8TSI - chains C and E of the 12 polymer chains in the assembly; structure by electron microscopy, 4.40 A resolution (low resolution: residue-level contacts below are approximate; hydrogen-bond / salt-bridge calls are withheld).

[Chain C]
Protein: Transport permease protein
Organism: Caldimonas thermodepolymerans
UniProt: A0A2S5T447 (A0A2S5T447_9BURK); residues 4-271 here correspond to UniProt positions 2-269 (UniProt number = residue number - 2)
Chain sequence (274 residues; row label = number of the first residue in the row; numbers below 1 keep their minus sign (Met-2 is residue -2)):
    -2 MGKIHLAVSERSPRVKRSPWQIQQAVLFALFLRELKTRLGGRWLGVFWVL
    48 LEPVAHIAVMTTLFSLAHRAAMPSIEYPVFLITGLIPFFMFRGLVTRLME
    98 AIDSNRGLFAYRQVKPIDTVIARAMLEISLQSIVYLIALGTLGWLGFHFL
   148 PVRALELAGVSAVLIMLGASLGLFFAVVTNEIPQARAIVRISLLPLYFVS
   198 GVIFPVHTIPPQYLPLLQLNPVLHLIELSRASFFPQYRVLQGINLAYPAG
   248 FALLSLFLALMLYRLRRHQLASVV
Unresolved in the structure: -2 to 12, 270-271
Construct notes: initiating methionine (-2); expression tag (-1 to 3)
Reported in the primary citation:
  - mutagenesis - R89K: decreased stability

[Chain E]
Protein: Capsular biosynthesis protein
Organism: Caldimonas thermodepolymerans
UniProt: A0A2S5T4A0 (A0A2S5T4A0_9BURK); residues 3-371 here correspond to UniProt positions 2-370 (UniProt number = residue number - 1)
Chain sequence (390 residues; each row starts with the number of its first residue; numbers below 1 keep their minus sign (Met-2 is residue -2)):
    -2 MGKIHMKLVSRLTAKRLQWALVYLPMLVATVYFLVFSADRYVSESVITVR
    48 QTSSNAPTGGMSGAALLLAGLTPASREDTCYLQTYIHSMGLLQKLDQQLK
    98 LREHFGTPLRDPLFRLWGGTSQEWFLEYYRSRVEVLMDDICGLLTVRVQG
   148 FEPEFAQALNRAILEESERFVNELSHRMAREQGQFAEAELERATARLQEA
   198 KRQLIAFQAKHKLLDPLAQAQATGTLTAELQAALTRQEAELRNALTYLNE
   248 DSYQVKALRSQINALRQQIDEERLRATAGKNGDRINAVAAEFHDLQLQVG
   298 FAEDAYKLALAAVESARIEATRKLKSLVVVEPPVLPEIAEYPRRWYNLAT
   348 LLVVCCLIYGVVSLVVATIRDHQDGSGSGSHHHHHHHHHH
Unresolved in the structure: -2 to 11, 49-72, 181-320, 362-387
Construct notes: initiating methionine (-2); expression tag (-1 to 2, 372-387); conflict Cys77 (Leu76 in A0A2S5T4A0), Cys138 (Ser137 in A0A2S5T4A0)

[Chain C / chain E interface]
Pairs across the interface (7; chain C residue first):
  Trp40(C) with Leu361(E)
  Phe44(C) with Val358(E)
  Arg66(C) with Ile137(E)
  Pro70(C) with Ile137(E)
  Trp141(C) with Tyr343(E); Ala346(E); Thr347(E)

[Summary]
Chain C and chain E form an interface of 5 and 6 residues respectively. The paper reports that R89K of chain C
reduces stability.
Chain C is Transport permease protein and chain E is Capsular biosynthesis protein, both from Caldimonas
thermodepolymerans; the structure, S. thermodepolymerans KpsMT-KpsE in complex with ADP:AlF4-, was determined
by electron microscopy (same publication as 8TSH, 8TSL, 8TSW, 8TT3 and 8TUN).
